PDB entry 8VTJ | X-ray diffraction, 2.81 A resolution | chains H and M of the 3 polymer chains in the assembly

== Chain H ==
Molecule: Reaction center protein H chain
Organism: Cereibacter sphaeroides
Reference sequence: P0C0Y7 (RCEH_CERSP); numbering as in UniProt (aligned over 1-260)
Amino-acid sequence (260 residues; row label = number of the first residue in the row):
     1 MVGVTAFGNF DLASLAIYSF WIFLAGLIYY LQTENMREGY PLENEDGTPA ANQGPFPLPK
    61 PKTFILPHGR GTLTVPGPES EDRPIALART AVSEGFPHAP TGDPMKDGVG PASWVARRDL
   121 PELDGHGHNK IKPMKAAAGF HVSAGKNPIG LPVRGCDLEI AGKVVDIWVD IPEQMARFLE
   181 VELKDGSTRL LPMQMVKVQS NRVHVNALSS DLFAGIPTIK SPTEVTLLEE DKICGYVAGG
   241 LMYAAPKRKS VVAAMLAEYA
Not modelled in the structure: 1-10, 251-260

== Chain M ==
Molecule: Reaction center protein M chain
Organism: Cereibacter sphaeroides
Reference sequence: P0C0Y9 (RCEM_CERSP); residues 2-302 here correspond to UniProt positions 3-303 (UniProt number = residue number + 1)
Amino-acid sequence (301 residues; numbered 2 to 302; the number before each row is that of its first residue):
     2 EYQNIFSQVQ VRGPADLGMT EDVNLANRSG VGPFSTLLGW FGNAQLGPIY LGSLGVLSLF
    62 SGLMWFFTIG IWFWYQAGWN PAVFLRDLFF FSLEPPAPEY GLSFAAPLKE GGLWLIASFF
   122 MFVAVWSWWG RTYLRAQALG MGKHTAWAFL SAIWLWMVLG FIRPILMGSW SEAVPYGIFS
   182 HLDWTNNFSL VHGNLFYNPF HGLSIAFLXG SALLFAMHGA TILAVSRFGG ERELEQIADR
   242 GTAAERAALF VRWTMGFNAT MEGIHRWAIW MAVLVTLTGG IGILLSGTVV DNWYVWGQNH
   302 G
Modified positions: 9IJ (2-cyano-L-phenylalanine) at position 210
Sequence notes: conflict 9IJ_210 (Tyr211 in P0C0Y9), V252 (Trp253 in P0C0Y9)
Bound ions: Fe ion: H219, E234, H266 (shared with 2 residues of chain L)
Ligand contacts:
  - bacteriochlorophyll a (BCL), molecule 1: W66, M122, V126, F150, A153, I154, L156, W157, L160, W185, T186, N187, F189, S190, N195, L196, F197, H202, S205, I206, L209, 9IJ_210, V276, T277, G280, G281, G283, I284
  - bacteriochlorophyll a (BCL), molecule 2: M122, W157, L160, V175, I179, H182, L183, W185, T186
  - bacteriochlorophyll a (BCL), molecule 3: T186, F197, 9IJ_210
  - bacteriochlorophyll a (BCL), molecule 4: F197, G203, I206, A207, 9IJ_210, G211, L214
  - bacteriopheophytin a (BPH), molecule 1: S59, L60, G63, L64, W66, F67, A125, V126, W129, T133, T146, A149, F150, A153, A273, V274, T277
  - bacteriopheophytin a (BPH), molecule 2: 9IJ_210, A213, L214, A217, M218, T255, M256
  - spheroidene (SPO): W66, F67, F68, I70, G71, I72, F74, W75, F85, L89, F105, W115, L116, S119, F120, M122, F123, W157, M158, L160, G161, F162, W171, V175, P176, Y177, G178, I179, H182
Curated features (UniProtKB/Swiss-Prot):
  - binding site ((7R,8Z)-bacteriochlorophyll b): H182, H202
  - binding site (Fe cation): H219, E234, H266

== Interface between chain H and chain M ==
Contacting residue pairs (105; chain H residue first):
  D11(H) - W297(M)  hydrogen bond
  D11(H) - G302(M)
  L12(H) - V290(M)  hydrophobic
  A13(H) - V291(M)  hydrophobic
  A13(H) - W297(M)
  S14(H) - W297(M)
  S14(H) - G302(M)
  A16(H) - F201(M)
  I17(H) - P200(M)  hydrophobic
  I17(H) - F201(M)  hydrophobic
  F20(H) - L204(M)  hydrophobic
  F20(H) - T279(M)
  W21(H) - L204(M)  hydrophobic
  L24(H) - L275(M)  hydrophobic
  L27(H) - W271(M)
  L27(H) - L275(M)  hydrophobic
  Y30(H) - R267(M)  hydrogen bond
  L31(H) - R267(M)
  L31(H) - W268(M)  hydrophobic
  E34(H) - T261(M)
  N35(H) - N259(M)
  N35(H) - A260(M)
  N35(H) - T261(M)  hydrogen bond (side chain-backbone)
  N35(H) - G264(M)
  N35(H) - I265(M)
  N35(H) - W268(M)
  E38(H) - R241(M)  salt bridge
  E38(H) - T261(M)
  Y40(H) - N259(M)  hydrogen bond
  K62(H) - E263(M)  salt bridge
  K62(H) - R267(M)
  F64(H) - I238(M)  hydrophobic
  F64(H) - E263(M)
  L66(H) - A239(M)  hydrophobic
  L73(H) - I238(M)
  L73(H) - A239(M)
  E79(H) - R241(M)  salt bridge
  P111(H) - R247(M)  hydrogen bond (backbone-side chain)
  S113(H) - T243(M)
  S113(H) - R247(M)  hydrogen bond (backbone-side chain)
  V115(H) - R241(M)
  V115(H) - G242(M)
  V115(H) - T243(M)
  V115(H) - E246(M)
  R117(H) - E236(M)
  R117(H) - Q237(M)
  R117(H) - D240(M)  hydrogen bond (side chain-backbone)
  R117(H) - R241(M)
  R117(H) - G242(M)
  R118(H) - E236(M)  salt bridge
  R118(H) - D240(M)  salt bridge
  E122(H) - R233(M)  salt bridge
  E122(H) - E236(M)
  G125(H) - M20(M)
  H126(H) - M20(M)
  I131(H) - R233(M)
  A138(H) - P15(M)
  G139(H) - R13(M)
  G139(H) - G14(M)
  F140(H) - R13(M)
  F140(H) - G14(M)
  H141(H) - V12(M)
  H141(H) - R13(M)  hydrogen bond (backbone-backbone)
  V142(H) - V10(M)  hydrophobic
  V142(H) - Q11(M)
  S143(H) - Q11(M)  hydrogen bond (backbone-backbone)
  S143(H) - V12(M)
  S143(H) - R13(M)
  A144(H) - V10(M)
  A144(H) - Q11(M)  hydrogen bond (backbone-backbone)
  A144(H) - W41(M)  hydrophobic
  G145(H) - Q9(M)
  G145(H) - W41(M)
  K146(H) - V10(M)
  P172(H) - D17(M)
  E173(H) - N44(M)
  Q174(H) - V12(M)
  Q174(H) - R13(M)
  Q174(H) - G14(M)  hydrogen bond (side chain-backbone)
  Q174(H) - P15(M)  hydrogen bond (side chain-backbone)
  Q174(H) - F35(M)
  M175(H) - V12(M)
  M175(H) - E232(M)
  R177(H) - E232(M)  salt bridge
  R177(H) - R233(M)
  M193(H) - V10(M)  hydrophobic
  Q194(H) - Y3(M)
  Q194(H) - N5(M)
  Q194(H) - S227(M)
  Q194(H) - R228(M)
  M195(H) - R228(M)
  V196(H) - Y3(M)
  V196(H) - Q9(M)  hydrogen bond (backbone-side chain)
  K197(H) - Q9(M)
  V198(H) - Q9(M)  hydrogen bond (backbone-side chain)
  N206(H) - E2(M)
  L227(H) - R233(M)
  L227(H) - E236(M)
  E230(H) - R233(M)  salt bridge
  D231(H) - G242(M)
  D231(H) - T243(M)  hydrogen bond (side chain-backbone)
  C234(H) - R228(M)  hydrogen bond (side chain-backbone)
  C234(H) - F229(M)
  A238(H) - F229(M)  hydrophobic
  L241(H) - R228(M)
Other interface residues (no listed pair), chain H (72 interface residues in all): F23, Q32, M36, R37, G39, L42, G110, A112, W114, K130, P148, V169, A176, P192, G235
Other interface residues (no listed pair), chain M (53 interface residues in all): T37, F208, R253, L286, W294

== In short ==
The interface between chain H and chain M involves 72 residues on one side and 53 on the other; the contacts
include 16 hydrogen bonds and 8 salt bridges. Among the polar pairs are E38(H)-R241(M), K62(H)-E263(M) and
E79(H)-R241(M).
Here chain H is Reaction center protein H chain and chain M is Reaction center protein M chain, both from
Cereibacter sphaeroides. Entry 8VTJ (Crystal structure of R. sphaeroides Photosynthetic Reaction Center
variant Y(M210)2-cyanophenylalanine) was determined by X-ray diffraction, deposited together with 8VTK, 8VTL,
8VTM, 8VTN and 8VTO.
